Entry 6O8G (X-ray diffraction, 2.64 A resolution); this record covers chains A and D of the 3 polymer chains in the assembly.

Chain A:
Protein: UvrABC system protein B
From: Bacillus caldotenax
UniProtKB: P56981 (UVRB_BACCA); the construct has insertions or renumbered stretches relative to UniProt, so the offset changes along the chain: 1-189 = UniProt 2-190; 191-593 = UniProt 191-593
Sequence (593 residues; each row starts with the number of its first residue):
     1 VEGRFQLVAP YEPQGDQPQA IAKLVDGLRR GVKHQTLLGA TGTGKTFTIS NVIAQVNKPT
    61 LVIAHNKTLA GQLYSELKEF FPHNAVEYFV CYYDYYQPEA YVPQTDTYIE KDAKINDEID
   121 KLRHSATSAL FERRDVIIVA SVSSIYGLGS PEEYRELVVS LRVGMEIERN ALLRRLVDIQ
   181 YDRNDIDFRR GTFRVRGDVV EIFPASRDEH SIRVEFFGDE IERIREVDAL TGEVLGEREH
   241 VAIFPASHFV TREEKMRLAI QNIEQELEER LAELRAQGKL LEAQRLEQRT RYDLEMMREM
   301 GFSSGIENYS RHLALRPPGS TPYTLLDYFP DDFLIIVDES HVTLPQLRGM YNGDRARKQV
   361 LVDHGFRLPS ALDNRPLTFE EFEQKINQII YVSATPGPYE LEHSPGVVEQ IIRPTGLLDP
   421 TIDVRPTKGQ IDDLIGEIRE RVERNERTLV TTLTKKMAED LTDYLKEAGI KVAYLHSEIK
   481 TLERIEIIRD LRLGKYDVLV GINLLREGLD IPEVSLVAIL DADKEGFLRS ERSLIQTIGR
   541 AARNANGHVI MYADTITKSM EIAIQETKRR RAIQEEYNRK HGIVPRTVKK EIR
Disordered / not traced: 1, 97-113, 583-593
Sequence notes: conflict Cys-91 (Ser92 in P56981), Ser-144 (Cys145 in P56981), Ser-211 (Cys in P56981), Glu-233 (Lys in P56981), Ser-303 (Cys in P56981); insertion (190)
Ligand contacts: ADP (adenosine-5'-diphosphate): Tyr-11, Glu-12, Pro-13, Gln-14, Gln-17, Ala-40, Thr-41, Gly-42, Thr-43, Gly-44, Lys-45, Thr-46, Phe-47, Pro-414, Asp-510, Arg-543
Curated features (UniProtKB/Swiss-Prot):
  - motif: Tyr-92 to Ile-115 (Beta-hairpin)
  - binding site (ATP): Gly-39 to Thr-46
From the paper describing this entry:
  - binding site for the 15-nt DNA strand (chain D): Phe-527
  - catalytic residues: Glu-339 (proposed by the authors, not directly observed)
  - specificity-determining residues: Phe-249, Phe-302, Ile-306, Glu-307 (proposed by the authors, not directly observed)

Chain D:
Molecule: 15-nt DNA strand
Sequence (15 nucleotides; row label = number of the first residue in the row):
     1 TCTCCATCGC GCTAC

Interface between chain A and chain D:
Residue-residue contacts (41):
  His-65(A) / DC8(D)  sugar contact
  Asn-66(A) / DT7(D)  phosphate contact
  Asn-66(A) / DC8(D)  phosphate contact
  Lys-67(A) / DC8(D)  hydrogen bond to the phosphate
  Lys-67(A) / DG9(D)  salt bridge to the phosphate
  Cys-91(A) / DG9(D)  hydrogen bond to the phosphate
  Cys-91(A) / DC10(D)  hydrogen bond to the phosphate
  Tyr-95(A) / DC8(D)  hydrogen bond to the phosphate
  Ser-141(A) / DC8(D)  phosphate contact
  Ser-141(A) / DG9(D)  hydrogen bond to the phosphate
  Ser-143(A) / DG9(D)  sugar contact
  Tyr-146(A) / DG9(D)  sugar contact
  Tyr-146(A) / DC10(D)  sugar contact
  Arg-289(A) / DC12(D)  salt bridge to the phosphate
  Asn-308(A) / DG11(D)  phosphate contact
  Gln-346(A) / DC8(D)  hydrogen bond to the sugar
  Met-350(A) / DC8(D)  base contact
  Met-350(A) / DG9(D)  sugar contact
  Arg-357(A) / DG9(D)  base contact
  Lys-358(A) / DC10(D)  phosphate contact
  Lys-358(A) / DG11(D)  salt bridge to the phosphate
  Leu-361(A) / DG11(D)  sugar contact
  Leu-361(A) / DC12(D)  sugar contact
  Phe-366(A) / DC12(D)  sugar contact
  Phe-366(A) / DT13(D)  phosphate contact
  Leu-453(A) / DC5(D)  sugar contact
  Thr-454(A) / DC4(D)  phosphate contact
  Thr-454(A) / DC5(D)  phosphate contact
  Lys-455(A) / DC5(D)  hydrogen bond to the phosphate
  Lys-455(A) / DA6(D)  phosphate contact
  His-476(A) / DA6(D)  phosphate contact
  Ser-477(A) / DA6(D)  hydrogen bond to the phosphate
  Arg-484(A) / DT7(D)  salt bridge to the phosphate
  Ile-502(A) / DC5(D)  sugar contact
  Ile-502(A) / DA6(D)  phosphate contact
  Asn-503(A) / DC5(D)  phosphate contact
  Asn-503(A) / DA6(D)  hydrogen bond to the phosphate
  Leu-504(A) / DA6(D)  phosphate contact
  Leu-504(A) / DT7(D)  phosphate contact
  Phe-527(A) / DC4(D)  base contact
  Phe-527(A) / DC5(D)  base contact
Other interface residues (no listed pair), chain A (31 interface residues in all): Val-90, Val-142, Glu-307, Asn-374, Leu-528

In short:
Chain A and chain D form an interface of 31 and 10 residues respectively, with 9 hydrogen bonds and 4 salt
bridges. Polar contacts include Gln-346(A)/DC8(D), Lys-67(A)/DC8(D) and Cys-91(A)/DG9(D). Bound to chain A:
ADP. From the paper: the catalytic residue Glu-339(A); a binding site for the 15-nt DNA strand (chain D) at
Phe-527(A).
Here chain A is UvrABC system protein B (Bacillus caldotenax) and chain D is a 15-nt DNA strand. Entry 6O8G
(Crystal structure of UvrB bound to fully duplex DNA) was determined by X-ray diffraction (same publication as
6O8E, 6O8F and 6O8H).
